PDB entry 8VMF | X-ray diffraction, 2.50 A resolution | chains A and C of the 3 polymer chains in the assembly

# Chain A
Protein: Glycogen synthase kinase-3 beta
Organism: Mus musculus
Notes: EC 2.7.11.26, 2.7.11.1
Reference sequence: Q9WV60 (GSK3B_MOUSE); numbering as in UniProt (aligned over 26-383)
Sequence (364 residues; each row starts with the number of its first residue):
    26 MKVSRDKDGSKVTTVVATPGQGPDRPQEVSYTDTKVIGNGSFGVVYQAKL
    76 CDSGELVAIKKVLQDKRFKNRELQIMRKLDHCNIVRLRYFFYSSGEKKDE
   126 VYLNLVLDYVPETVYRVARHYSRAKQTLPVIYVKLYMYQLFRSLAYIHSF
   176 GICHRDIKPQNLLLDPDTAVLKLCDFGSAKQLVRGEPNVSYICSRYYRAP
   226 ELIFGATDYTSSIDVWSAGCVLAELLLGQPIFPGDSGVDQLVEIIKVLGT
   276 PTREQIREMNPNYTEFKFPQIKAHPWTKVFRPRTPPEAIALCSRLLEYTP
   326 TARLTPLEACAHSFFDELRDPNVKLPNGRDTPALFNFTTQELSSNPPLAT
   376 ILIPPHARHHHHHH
Unresolved in the structure: 26, 32-34, 385-389
Differences from the reference sequence: expression tag (384-389)
Bound ions: Mg2+ site 1: Asn-186, Asp-200 (together with ADP); Mg2+ site 2: Asp-200 (together with ADP)
Residues lining bound ligands:
  - ADP (adenosine-5'-diphosphate): Ile-62, Gly-63, Asn-64, Gly-65, Ser-66, Phe-67, Gly-68, Val-70, Ala-83, Lys-85, Val-110, Leu-132, Asp-133, Tyr-134, Val-135, Thr-138, Arg-141, Gln-185, Asn-186, Leu-188, Cys-199, Asp-200
  - aluminium fluoride (AF3): Gly-65, Ser-66, Phe-67, Asp-181, Lys-183, Asp-200, Ser-219
Curated features (UniProtKB/Swiss-Prot):
  - active site: Asp-181 (Proton acceptor)
  - binding site (ATP): Ile-62 to Val-70, Lys-85
  - modified residue: Tyr-216 (Phosphotyrosine)
  - mutagenesis: Lys-85 (K85R: Inhibits interaction with AXIN1 and ZBED3)

# Chain C
Protein: Catenin beta-1
Organism: Homo sapiens
Reference sequence: P35222 (CTNB1_HUMAN); residue numbers follow UniProt; this construct covers 35-61
Sequence (28 residues; numbered 34 to 61; the number before each row is that of its first residue):
    34 MIHSGATTTAPDLSGKGNPEEEDVDTSQ
Unresolved in the structure: 34-42, 48-61
Differences from the reference sequence: initiating methionine (34); engineered mutation Asp-45 (Ser in P35222)
Curated features (UniProtKB/Swiss-Prot):
  - modified residue: Ser-37 (Phosphoserine), Thr-41 (Phosphothreonine), Lys-49 (N6-acetyllysine)
  - natural variant: Ile-35 (I35S: In hepatocellular carcinoma), Ser-37 to Gly-38 (sequence variant, change not given here; In hepatocellular carcinoma), Ser-37 (S37A: In MDB and hepatocellular carcinoma; S37C: In PTR, hepatoblastoma and ovarian cancer; S37F: In PTR; S37Y: In hepatocellular carcinoma), Thr-41 (T41A: In hepatoblastoma and hepatocellular carcinoma; T41I: In PTR, hepatocellular carcinoma and ovarian cancer)

# Chain A / chain C interface
Pairs across the interface (19):
  Phe-67(A) with Ala-43(C)
  Arg-92(A) with Ser-47(C), hydrogen bond (backbone-backbone)
  Phe-93(A) with Ala-43(C), hydrophobic; Pro-44(C); Asp-45(C); Leu-46(C), hydrophobic
  Lys-94(A) with Pro-44(C); Asp-45(C), hydrogen bond (backbone-backbone); Leu-46(C)
  Arg-96(A) with Asp-45(C)
  Arg-180(A) with Asp-45(C), salt bridge
  Gly-202(A) with Pro-44(C)
  Ser-203(A) with Ala-43(C)
  Lys-205(A) with Asp-45(C), salt bridge
  Asn-213(A) with Asp-45(C)
  Val-214(A) with Asp-45(C), hydrogen bond (backbone-side chain)
  Tyr-216(A) with Ala-43(C), hydrophobic; Leu-46(C)
  Ile-217(A) with Ala-43(C)
Other interface residues (no listed pair), chain A (14 interface residues in all): Pro-212

# Overview
Chain A and chain C form an interface of 14 and 5 residues respectively, with 3 hydrogen bonds and 2 salt
bridges. Among the polar pairs are Arg-180(A)/Asp-45(C), Lys-205(A)/Asp-45(C) and Val-214(A)/Asp-45(C). Bound
to chain A: aluminium fluoride and ADP.
Here chain A is Glycogen synthase kinase-3 beta (Mus musculus) and chain C is Catenin beta-1 (Homo sapiens).
Entry 8VMF (Crystal structure of a transition-state mimic of the GSK-3/Axin complex bound to a beta-catenin
S45D peptide) was determined by X-ray diffraction, deposited together with 8VME and 8VMG.
